Entry 5U9T (X-ray diffraction, 1.92 A resolution); this record covers chains A and C of the 3 polymer chains in the assembly.

== Chain A (and C) ==
Protein: Zn(II)Cl(CoilSer L16(DCY))3 2-
Notes: chain C of this document is another copy of the same molecule, construct and numbering; everything in this record applies to it too
Chain sequence (31 residues; numbered 0 to 30; the number before each row is that of its first residue; numbering starts at 0):
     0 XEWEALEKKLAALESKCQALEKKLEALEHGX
Disordered / not traced: 30 (chain C: fully traced)
Modified / non-standard residues: ACE (acetyl group) at position 0; Cys16 (D-cysteine; DCY); NH2 (amino group) at position 30
Metal / ion sites: Na+ near Glu3 (its only coordinating residue here); Zn2+ site 1: Glu6 (together with acetate ion) (shared with Glu1(C), His28(C) of chain C); Zn2+ site 2: Cys16 (together with chloride ion) (shared with 1 residue of chain B; Cys16(C) of chain C); Zn2+ site 3: Glu24 (shared with 2 residues of chain B); Zn2+ site 4: His28 (shared with 3 residues of chain B)

== Interface between chain A and chain C ==
Contacting residue pairs (24; chain A residue first):
  Trp2(A) with Glu1(C), hydrogen bond; Trp2(C), hydrophobic; Leu5(C), hydrophobic
  Leu5(A) with Leu5(C), hydrophobic
  Glu6(A) with Glu1(C); Leu5(C)
  Leu9(A) with Leu5(C), hydrophobic; Leu9(C), hydrophobic; Leu12(C), hydrophobic
  Leu12(A) with Leu12(C), hydrophobic
  Glu13(A) with Leu12(C)
  Cys16(A) with Leu12(C); Cys16(C); Leu19(C)
  Leu19(A) with Leu19(C), hydrophobic
  Glu20(A) with Lys15(C), salt bridge; Leu19(C)
  Leu23(A) with Leu19(C); Leu23(C), hydrophobic; Leu26(C)
  Glu24(A) with Lys22(C), salt bridge
  Leu26(A) with Leu26(C), hydrophobic
  Glu27(A) with Lys22(C), salt bridge; Leu26(C)
Also at the interface, not in a pair above, chain C (12 interface residues in all): Lys8

== Summary ==
Chain A and chain C form an interface of 13 and 12 residues respectively; the contacts include 1 hydrogen bond
and 3 salt bridges. Polar pairs include Glu20(A)-Lys15(C), Glu24(A)-Lys22(C) and Glu27(A)-Lys22(C).
Both chains are Zn(II)Cl(CoilSer L16(DCY))3 2-. Entry 5U9T (The Tris-thiolate Zn(II)S3Cl Binding Site
Engineered by D-Cysteine Ligands in de Novo Three-stranded Coiled Coil Environment) was determined by X-ray
diffraction (same publication as 5U9U).
